6NJO - chains A and F of the 6 polymer chains in the assembly; structure by electron microscopy, 3.34 A resolution.

# Chain A (and F)
Name: Translocator EscN
Organism: Escherichia coli O127:H6 (strain E2348/69 / EPEC)
Notes: chain F of this document is another copy of the same molecule, construct and numbering; everything in this record applies to it too
UniProt: B7UMA6 (B7UMA6_ECO27); residue numbers follow UniProt; this construct covers 1-446
Amino-acid sequence (449 residues; row label = number of the first residue in the row; numbers below 1 keep their minus sign (Gly-2 is residue -2)):
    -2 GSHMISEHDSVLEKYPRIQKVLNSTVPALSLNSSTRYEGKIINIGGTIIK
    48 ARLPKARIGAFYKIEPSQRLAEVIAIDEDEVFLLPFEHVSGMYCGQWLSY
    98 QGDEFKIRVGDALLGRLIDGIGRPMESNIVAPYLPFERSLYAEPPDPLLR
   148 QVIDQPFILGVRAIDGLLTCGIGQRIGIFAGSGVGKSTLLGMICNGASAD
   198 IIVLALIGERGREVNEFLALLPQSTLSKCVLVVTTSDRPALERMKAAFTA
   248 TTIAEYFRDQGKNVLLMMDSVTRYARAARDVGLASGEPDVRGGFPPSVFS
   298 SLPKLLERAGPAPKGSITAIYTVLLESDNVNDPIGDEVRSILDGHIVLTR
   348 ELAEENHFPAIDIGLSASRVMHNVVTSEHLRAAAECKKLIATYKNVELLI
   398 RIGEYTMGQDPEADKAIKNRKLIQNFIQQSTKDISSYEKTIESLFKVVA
Not modelled in the structure: -2 to 34 (chain F: -2 to 34, 323-329)
Sequence notes: expression tag (-2 to 0)
Ligand contacts: aluminium fluoride (AF3): Arg336, Ser337, Arg366
What the authors report for this chain:
  - catalytic residues: Lys183, Glu206, Arg207, Arg366
  - binding site for aluminium fluoride: Lys183, Arg207, Arg366
  - self-association interface (contacts with another copy of this molecule): Arg366
  - binding site for the ligand ADP: Ser179 to Thr185, Phe355
  - conformationally variable residues (order/disorder transition): Glu323 to Asp329
  - mutagenesis - E401A: decreased catalytic activity

# Interface between chain A and chain F
Pairs across the interface (32):
  Ile39(A) - Asp74(F)
  Ile39(A) - Glu75(F)
  Asn40(A) - Ile73(F)
  Asn40(A) - Asp74(F)
  Asn40(A) - Glu75(F)
  Ile41(A) - Ala72(F)
  Ile41(A) - Ile73(F)  hydrogen bond (backbone-backbone)
  Ser87(A) - Ile55(F)  hydrogen bond (side chain-backbone)
  Gly88(A) - Arg54(F)
  Met89(A) - Ala53(F)
  Met89(A) - Arg54(F)
  Met89(A) - Ile55(F)  hydrogen bond (backbone-backbone)
  Tyr90(A) - Ala53(F)
  Tyr90(A) - Arg54(F)
  Tyr90(A) - Ile73(F)
  Cys91(A) - Ile73(F)  hydrophobic
  Cys91(A) - Glu75(F)  hydrogen bond (side chain-backbone)
  Met122(A) - Leu145(F)  hydrophobic
  Arg207(A) - Arg172(F)
  Arg207(A) - Glu304(F)
  Arg207(A) - Ser337(F)
  Arg207(A) - Ile338(F)  hydrogen bond (side chain-backbone)
  Gly208(A) - Pro144(F)
  Arg209(A) - Asp340(F)
  Arg209(A) - Arg366(F)
  Val211(A) - Leu145(F)  hydrophobic
  Asn212(A) - Leu145(F)
  Thr232(A) - Leu145(F)
  Asp234(A) - Lys301(F)
  Asp234(A) - Glu304(F)
  Arg273(A) - Arg288(F)
  Arg276(A) - Val287(F)
Other interface residues (no listed pair), chain A (26 interface residues in all): Gly42, Gly43, Glu84, Val86, Glu210, Ser233, Asp277, Leu280
Other interface residues (no listed pair), chain F (22 interface residues in all): Gly56, Ile71, Pro285, Pro300

# In short
Chain A and chain F form an interface of 26 and 22 residues respectively; the contacts include 5 hydrogen
bonds. Polar pairs include Ser87(A)-Ile55(F), Cys91(A)-Glu75(F) and Arg207(A)-Ile338(F). Chain A binds
aluminium fluoride. From the paper: catalytic residues Lys183(A), Glu206(A) and Arg207(A) among others; E401A
of chain A reduces catalytic activity.
Both chains are Translocator EscN (Escherichia coli O127:H6 (strain E2348/69 / EPEC)). Entry 6NJO (Structure
of the assembled ATPase EscN from the enteropathogenic E. coli (EPEC) type III secretion system) was
determined by electron microscopy together with 6NJP from the same study.
